PDB entry 9AUF | electron microscopy, 2.73 A resolution | chains A and C of the 5 polymer chains in the assembly

[Chain A]
Molecule: HNH nuclease domain-containing protein
UniProtKB: A0A1F8ZSN4 (A0A1F8ZSN4_9DELT); residues 1-747 here = UniProt positions 1-747
Chain sequence (747 residues; each row starts with the number of its first residue):
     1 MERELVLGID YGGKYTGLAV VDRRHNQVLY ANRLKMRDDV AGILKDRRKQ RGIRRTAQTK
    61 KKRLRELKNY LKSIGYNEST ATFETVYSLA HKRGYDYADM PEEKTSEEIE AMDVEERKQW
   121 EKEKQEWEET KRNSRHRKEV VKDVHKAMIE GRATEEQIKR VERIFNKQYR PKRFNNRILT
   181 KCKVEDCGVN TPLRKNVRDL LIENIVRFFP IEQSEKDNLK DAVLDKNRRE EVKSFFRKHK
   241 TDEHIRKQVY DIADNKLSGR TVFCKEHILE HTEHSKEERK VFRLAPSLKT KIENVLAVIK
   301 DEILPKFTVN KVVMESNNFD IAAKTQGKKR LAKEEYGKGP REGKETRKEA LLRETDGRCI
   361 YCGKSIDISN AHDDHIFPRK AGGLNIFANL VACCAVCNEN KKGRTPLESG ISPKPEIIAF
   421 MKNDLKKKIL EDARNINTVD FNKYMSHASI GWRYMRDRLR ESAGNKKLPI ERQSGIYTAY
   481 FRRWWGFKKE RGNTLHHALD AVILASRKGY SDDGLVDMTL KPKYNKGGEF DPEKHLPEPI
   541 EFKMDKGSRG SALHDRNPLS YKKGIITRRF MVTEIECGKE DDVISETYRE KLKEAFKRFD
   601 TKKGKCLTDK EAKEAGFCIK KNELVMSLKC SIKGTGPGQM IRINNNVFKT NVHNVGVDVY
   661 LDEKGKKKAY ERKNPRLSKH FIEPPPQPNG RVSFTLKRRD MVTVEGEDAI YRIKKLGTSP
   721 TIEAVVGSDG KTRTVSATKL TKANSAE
Disordered / not traced: 1-43, 104-133, 187-189, 271-548, 744-747
Construct notes: conflict Glu529 (Gly in A0A1F8ZSN4), Pro532 (Ser in A0A1F8ZSN4), Met544 (Arg in A0A1F8ZSN4), Arg549 (Lys in A0A1F8ZSN4)
Reported in the primary citation:
  - binding site for Non-Target Strand: Asn651, Asn654, Lys715
  - binding site for 5' Target Strand (chain C): Lys649
  - specificity-determining residues: Asn651
  - conformationally variable residues (domain motion): Asp96 to Arg135
  - mutagenesis - K649A, N651A: abolished catalytic activity on in vivo DNA targeting
  - mutagenesis - N654A: abolished catalytic activity on DNA targeting
  - mutagenesis - G634P: abolished catalytic activity (DNA targeting activity)

[Chain C]
Molecule: 5' Target Strand
Sequence (22 nucleotides; each row starts with the number of its first residue):
     1 AGCTGACGTT TGTACTCCAG CG
Disordered / not traced: 1-6

[How chain A and chain C interact]
Pairs across the interface - 17 pairs, chain A then chain C:
  Lys49(A) with DC21(C), base contact; DG22(C), hydrogen bond to the base
  Ile53(A) with DC21(C), base contact
  Asp555(A) with DA19(C), sugar contact; DG20(C), phosphate contact
  Arg556(A) with DG20(C), hydrogen bond to the phosphate
  Asn557(A) with DG20(C), hydrogen bond to the sugar
  Lys579(A) with DC18(C), salt bridge to the phosphate
  Lys633(A) with DC18(C), sugar contact
  Gly634(A) with DC17(C), base contact
  Lys649(A) with DC18(C), hydrogen bond to the base
  Ser719(A) with DG12(C), hydrogen bond to the phosphate
  Arg733(A) with DT13(C), salt bridge to the phosphate
  Thr734(A) with DG12(C), sugar contact; DT13(C), hydrogen bond to the phosphate
  Val735(A) with DG12(C), phosphate contact
  Ser736(A) with DG12(C), hydrogen bond to the phosphate
Also at the interface, not in a pair above, chain A (19 interface residues in all): Phe570, Glu576, Asp582, Asn651, Lys739
Also at the interface, not in a pair above, chain C (9 interface residues in all): DT11

[Overview]
19 residues of chain A and 9 residues of chain C are in contact, with 7 hydrogen bonds and 2 salt bridges.
Polar pairs include Lys49(A)-DG22(C), Lys649(A)-DC18(C) and Asn557(A)-DG20(C). The paper reports a binding
site for Non-Target Strand at Asn651(A), Asn654(A) and Lys715(A); K649A and N651A of chain A abolish catalytic
activity on in vivo DNA targeting; 4 substitutions were tested in all.
Chain A is HNH nuclease domain-containing protein and chain C is 5' Target Strand; the structure, Cas9d 20bp
R-loop Complex, was determined by electron microscopy (same publication as 8W2S and 8W2Z).
